Entry 8EFL (electron microscopy, 3.20 A resolution); this record covers chains A and B of the 7 polymer chains in the assembly.

Chain A:
Molecule: Guanine nucleotide-binding protein G(i) subunit alpha-1
Source organism: Homo sapiens
UniProtKB: P63096 (GNAI1_HUMAN); residues 1-354 here = UniProt positions 1-354
Amino-acid sequence (354 residues; numbered 1 to 354; the number before each row is that of its first residue):
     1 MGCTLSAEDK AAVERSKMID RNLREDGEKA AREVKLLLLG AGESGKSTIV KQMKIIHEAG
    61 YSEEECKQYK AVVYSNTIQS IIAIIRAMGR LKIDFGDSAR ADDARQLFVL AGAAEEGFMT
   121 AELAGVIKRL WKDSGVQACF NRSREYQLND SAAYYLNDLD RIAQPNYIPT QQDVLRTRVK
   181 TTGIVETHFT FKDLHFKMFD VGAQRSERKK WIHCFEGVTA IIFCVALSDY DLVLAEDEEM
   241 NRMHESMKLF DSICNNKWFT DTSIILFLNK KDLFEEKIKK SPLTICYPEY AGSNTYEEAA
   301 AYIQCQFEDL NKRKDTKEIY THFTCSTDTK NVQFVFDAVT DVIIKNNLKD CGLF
Not modelled in the structure: 1-3, 56-181
Differences from the reference sequence: conflict Ala203 (Gly in P63096), Ser326 (Ala in P63096)
Swiss-Prot annotation at these positions:
  - region: Lys35 to Thr48 (G1 motif), Asp173 to Thr181 (G2 motif), Phe196 to Gly202, Gln204, Arg205 (G3 motif), Ile265 to Asp272 (G4 motif), Thr324, Cys325, Thr327 to Thr329 (G5 motif)
  - binding site (GTP): Glu43 to Thr48, Ser151, Leu175 to Thr181, Asp200 to Gly202, Gln204, Asn269 to Asp272
  - binding site (Mg(2+)): Ser47, Thr181
  - modified residue: Arg178 (ADP-ribosylarginine), Gln204 (Deamidated glutamine), Cys351 (ADP-ribosylcysteine)
  - lipidation: Gly2 (N-myristoyl glycine), Cys3 (S-palmitoyl cysteine)
  - natural variant: Gly40 (G40C: In NEDHISB; G40R: In NEDHISB), Gly45 (G45D: In NEDHISB), Thr48 (T48I: In NEDHISB; T48K: In NEDHISB), Gln52 (Q52P: In NEDHISB), Ser75 (deletion: In NEDHISB; uncertain significance), Gln172 (deletion: In NEDHISB), Asp173 (D173V: In NEDHISB), Glu186 to Phe189 (deletion: In NEDHISB; uncertain significance), Cys224 (C224Y: In NEDHISB), Lys270 (K270N: In NEDHISB; K270R: In NEDHISB), Asp272 (D272G: In NEDHISB), Val332 (V332E: In NEDHISB; uncertain significance)
  - mutagenesis: Gly42 (G42R: Abolishes switch to an activated conformation and dissociation from beta and gamma subunits upon GTP binding. Abolishes interaction with RGS family members), Glu116 (E116L: Enhances interaction (inactive GDP-bound) with RGS14), Gln147 (Q147L: Enhances interaction (inactive GDP-bound) with RGS14), Glu245 (E245L: Enhances interaction (inactive GDP-bound) with RGS14)

Chain B:
Molecule: Guanine nucleotide-binding protein G(I)/G(S)/G(T) subunit beta-1
Source organism: Rattus norvegicus
UniProtKB: P54311 (GBB1_RAT); residue numbers follow UniProt; this construct covers 2-340
Amino-acid sequence (353 residues; row label = number of the first residue in the row; numbers below 1 keep their minus sign (Met-12 is residue -12)):
   -12 MHHHHHHHHG SLLQSELDQL RQEAEQLKNQ IRDARKACAD ATLSQITNNI DPVGRIQMRT
    48 RRTLRGHLAK IYAMHWGTDS RLLVSASQDG KLIIWDSYTT NKVHAIPLRS SWVMTCAYAP
   108 SGNYVACGGL DNICSIYNLK TREGNVRVSR ELAGHTGYLS CCRFLDDNQI VTSSGDTTCA
   168 LWDIETGQQT TTFTGHTGDV MSLSLAPDTR LFVSGACDAS AKLWDVREGM CRQTFTGHES
   228 DINAICFFPN GNAFATGSDD ATCRLFDLRA DQELMTYSHD NIICGITSVS FSKSGRLLLA
   288 GYDDFNCNVW DALKADRAGV LAGHDNRVSC LGVTDDGMAV ATGSWDSFLK IWN
Not modelled in the structure: -12 to 5
Differences from the reference sequence: expression tag (-12 to 1)
Swiss-Prot annotation at these positions:
  - modified residue: Ser2 (N-acetylserine), His266 (Phosphohistidine)

Chain A / chain B interface:
Contacting residue pairs (38; chain A residue first):
  Val13(A) with Asn88(B)
  Arg15(A) with Val90(B), hydrogen bond (side chain-backbone)
  Ser16(A) with Asn88(B); Lys89(B), hydrogen bond (side chain-backbone)
  Ile19(A) with Lys89(B); Ala92(B), hydrophobic
  Asp20(A) with Lys89(B), salt bridge
  Leu23(A) with Gly53(B); Lys78(B); Ile80(B), hydrophobic; Lys89(B)
  Asp26(A) with Lys78(B), salt bridge
  Gly27(A) with Leu55(B)
  Thr182(A) with Asp118(B); Asn119(B)
  Gly183(A) with Leu117(B); Asn119(B)
  Ile184(A) with Leu117(B)
  Phe199(A) with Trp99(B)
  Gln204(A) with Leu117(B), hydrogen bond (side chain-backbone)
  Ser206(A) with Tyr145(B); Gly162(B)
  Glu207(A) with Asp186(B), hydrogen bond (backbone-side chain)
  Lys210(A) with Tyr145(B); Met188(B); Cys204(B); Asp228(B), salt bridge; Asn230(B), hydrogen bond
  Trp211(A) with Leu117(B), hydrophobic; Tyr145(B)
  His213(A) with Tyr59(B), hydrogen bond; Trp332(B)
  Cys214(A) with Tyr59(B); Trp99(B)
  Phe215(A) with Trp99(B), hydrophobic
  Glu216(A) with Lys57(B), salt bridge; Trp332(B)
  Trp258(A) with Trp332(B), hydrophobic
Interface residues without a listed pair, chain A (24 interface residues in all): Asp9, Ala12
Interface residues without a listed pair, chain B (24 interface residues in all): His91, Asp246

Summary:
The chain A/chain B interface involves 24 residues from each chain; the contacts include 6 hydrogen bonds and
4 salt bridges. Among the polar pairs are Asp20(A)-Lys89(B), Asp26(A)-Lys78(B) and Lys210(A)-Asp228(B).
Chain A is Guanine nucleotide-binding protein G(i) subunit alpha-1 (Homo sapiens) and chain B is Guanine
nucleotide-binding protein G(I)/G(S)/G(T) subunit beta-1 (Rattus norvegicus); the structure, SR17018-bound
mu-opioid receptor-Gi complex, was determined by electron microscopy together with 8EF5, 8EF6, 8EFB, 8EFO and
8EFQ from the same study.
